PDB entry 8WMM | electron microscopy, 2.98 A resolution | chains A and F of the 10 polymer chains in the assembly

[Chain A]
Name: deadCbCas9
Notes: engineered mutation(s): D9A; H837A
Amino-acid sequence (1442 residues; numbered 1 to 1442; the number before each row is that of its first residue):
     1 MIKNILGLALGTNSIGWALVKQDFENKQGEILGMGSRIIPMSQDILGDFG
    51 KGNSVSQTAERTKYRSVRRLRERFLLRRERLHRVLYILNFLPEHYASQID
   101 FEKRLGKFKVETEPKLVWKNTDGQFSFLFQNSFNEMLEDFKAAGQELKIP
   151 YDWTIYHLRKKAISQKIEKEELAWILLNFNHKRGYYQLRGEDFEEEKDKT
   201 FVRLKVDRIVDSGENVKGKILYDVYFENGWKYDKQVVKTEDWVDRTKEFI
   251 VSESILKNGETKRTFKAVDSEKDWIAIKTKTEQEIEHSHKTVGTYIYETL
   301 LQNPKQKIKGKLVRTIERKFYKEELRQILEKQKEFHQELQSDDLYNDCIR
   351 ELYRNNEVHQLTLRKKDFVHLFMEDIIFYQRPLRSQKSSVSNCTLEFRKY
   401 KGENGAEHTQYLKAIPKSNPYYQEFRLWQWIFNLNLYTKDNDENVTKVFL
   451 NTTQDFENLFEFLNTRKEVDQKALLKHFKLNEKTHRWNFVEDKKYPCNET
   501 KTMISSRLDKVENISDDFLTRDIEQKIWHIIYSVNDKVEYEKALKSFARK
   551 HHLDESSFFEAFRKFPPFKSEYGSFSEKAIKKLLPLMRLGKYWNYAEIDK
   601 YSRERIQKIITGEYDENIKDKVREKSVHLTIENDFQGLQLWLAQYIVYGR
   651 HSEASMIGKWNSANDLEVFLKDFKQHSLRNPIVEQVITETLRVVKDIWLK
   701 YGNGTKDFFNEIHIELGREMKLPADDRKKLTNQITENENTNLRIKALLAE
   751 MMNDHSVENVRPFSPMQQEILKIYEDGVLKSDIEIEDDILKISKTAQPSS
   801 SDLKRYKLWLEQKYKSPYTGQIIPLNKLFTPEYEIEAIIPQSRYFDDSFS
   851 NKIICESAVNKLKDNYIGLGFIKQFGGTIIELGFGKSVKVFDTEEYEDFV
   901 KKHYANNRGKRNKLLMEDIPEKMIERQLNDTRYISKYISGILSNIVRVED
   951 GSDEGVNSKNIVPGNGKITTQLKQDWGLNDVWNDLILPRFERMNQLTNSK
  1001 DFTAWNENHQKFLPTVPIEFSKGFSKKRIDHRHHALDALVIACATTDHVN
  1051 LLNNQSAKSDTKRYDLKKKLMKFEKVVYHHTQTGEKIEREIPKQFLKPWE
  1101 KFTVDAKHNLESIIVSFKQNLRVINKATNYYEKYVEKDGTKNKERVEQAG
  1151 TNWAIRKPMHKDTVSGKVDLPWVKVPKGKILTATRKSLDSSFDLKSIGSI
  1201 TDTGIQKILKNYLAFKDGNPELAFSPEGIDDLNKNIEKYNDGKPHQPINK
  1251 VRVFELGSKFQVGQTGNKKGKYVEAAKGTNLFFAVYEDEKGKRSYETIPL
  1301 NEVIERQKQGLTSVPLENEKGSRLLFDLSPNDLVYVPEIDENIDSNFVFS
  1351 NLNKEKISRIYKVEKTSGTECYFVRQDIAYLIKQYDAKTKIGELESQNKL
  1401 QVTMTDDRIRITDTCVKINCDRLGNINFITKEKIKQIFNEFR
Not modelled in the structure: 718-929, 1074-1091

[Chain F]
Molecule: TS
Sequence (28 nucleotides; each row starts with the number of its first residue):
    28 CGTTTTGTCTCGGCTCCCCGACATTCTC

[Interface between chain A and chain F]
Contacting residue pairs - 45 pairs, chain A then chain F:
  Tyr185(A) with DG40(F), sugar contact
  Gln187(A) with DG40(F), hydrogen bond to the base; DC41(F), hydrogen bond to the sugar
  Arg189(A) with DT42(F), salt bridge to the phosphate; DC43(F), salt bridge to the phosphate
  Trp274(A) with DG40(F), sugar contact
  Leu383(A) with DT42(F), sugar contact
  Gln386(A) with DC43(F), base contact; DC44(F), sugar contact
  Lys387(A) with DC44(F), phosphate contact
  Ser389(A) with DC44(F), sugar contact; DC45(F), sugar contact
  Val390(A) with DC44(F), phosphate contact; DC45(F), phosphate contact
  Ser391(A) with DC45(F), hydrogen bond to the phosphate; DC46(F), phosphate contact
  Asn433(A) with DT52(F), base contact; DC53(F), hydrogen bond to the sugar
  Asn488(A) with DT52(F), hydrogen bond to the phosphate; DC53(F), hydrogen bond to the phosphate
  Phe489(A) with DT52(F), sugar contact
  Ser570(A) with DC44(F), hydrogen bond to the phosphate
  Tyr572(A) with DC44(F), hydrogen bond to the phosphate; DC45(F), phosphate contact
  Lys621(A) with DC55(F), phosphate contact
  Gln639(A) with DT54(F), sugar contact
  Trp641(A) with DT54(F), sugar contact; DC55(F), sugar contact
  His651(A) with DC55(F), hydrogen bond to the phosphate
  Lys936(A) with DA48(F), salt bridge to the phosphate
  Lys1161(A) with DC36(F), phosphate contact
  Asp1162(A) with DC36(F), hydrogen bond to the phosphate
  Thr1163(A) with DC36(F), hydrogen bond to the phosphate
  Lys1186(A) with DT35(F), salt bridge to the phosphate
  Tyr1372(A) with DT31(F), base contact
  Tyr1385(A) with DT31(F), sugar contact; DT32(F), hydrogen bond to the phosphate
  Ala1387(A) with DT32(F), phosphate contact
  Lys1390(A) with DT32(F), salt bridge to the phosphate
  Glu1395(A) with DT31(F), phosphate contact
  Ser1396(A) with DT31(F), hydrogen bond to the phosphate; DT32(F), base contact
  Gln1397(A) with DT31(F), base contact; DT32(F), hydrogen bond to the base
  Arg1410(A) with DG29(F), salt bridge to the phosphate
Other interface residues (no listed pair), chain A (37 interface residues in all): Asn435, Tyr437, Val490, Lys625, Gln1401
Other interface residues (no listed pair), chain F (22 interface residues in all): DT30, DG34, DG39, DG47, DT51

[In short]
Chain A and chain F form an interface of 37 and 22 residues respectively; the contacts include 14 hydrogen
bonds and 6 salt bridges. Among the polar pairs are Gln187(A)-DG40(F), Gln1397(A)-DT32(F) and
Gln187(A)-DC41(F).
Chain A is deadCbCas9 and chain F is TS; the structure, Structure of CbCas9-PcrIIC1 complex bound to 28-bp DNA
substrate (20-nt complementary), was determined by electron microscopy together with 8IYQ, 8WMH, 8WMN and 8WR4
from the same study.
